Entry 1RAF (X-ray diffraction, 2.50 A resolution); this record covers chains B and D of the 4 polymer chains in the assembly.

# Chain B (and D)
Name: Aspartate carbamoyltransferase regulatory chain
Source organism: Escherichia coli
Notes: chain D of this document is another copy of the same molecule, construct and numbering; everything in this record applies to it too
UniProt: P0A7F3 (PYRI_ECOLI); residues 1-153 here = UniProt positions 1-153
Sequence (153 residues; row label = number of the first residue in the row):
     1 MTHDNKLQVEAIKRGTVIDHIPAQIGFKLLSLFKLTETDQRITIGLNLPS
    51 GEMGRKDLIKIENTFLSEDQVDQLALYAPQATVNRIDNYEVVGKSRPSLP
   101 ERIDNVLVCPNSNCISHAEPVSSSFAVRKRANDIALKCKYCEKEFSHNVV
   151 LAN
Curated features (UniProtKB/Swiss-Prot):
  - binding site (Zn(2+)): Cys109, Cys114, Cys138, Cys141
Bound ions: Zn2+: Cys109, Cys114, Cys138, Cys141
Small-molecule neighbours: CTP (cytidine-5'-triphosphate): Val9, Glu10, Ala11, Ile12, Val17, Asp19, His20, Lys60, Thr82, Asn84, Ile86, Tyr89, Val91, Lys94

# How chain B and chain D interact
Contacting residue pairs (51; chain B residue first):
  Met1(B) - Leu7(D)
  Thr2(B) - Leu7(D)
  Asp4(B) - Leu7(D)
  Asp4(B) - Gln8(D)
  Asp4(B) - Glu10(D)
  Asn5(B) - Gln8(D)  hydrogen bond (backbone-backbone)
  Asn5(B) - Glu10(D)
  Lys6(B) - Glu10(D)
  Lys6(B) - Ile12(D)
  Lys6(B) - Arg41(D)
  Lys6(B) - Thr43(D)
  Lys6(B) - Glu62(D)  salt bridge
  Leu7(B) - Arg41(D)
  Val9(B) - Glu10(D)
  Gln24(B) - Thr36(D)
  Gln24(B) - Thr38(D)  hydrogen bond (side chain-backbone)
  Phe27(B) - Phe27(D)  hydrophobic
  Phe27(B) - Leu30(D)  hydrophobic
  Phe27(B) - Ser31(D)
  Phe27(B) - Thr36(D)
  Leu30(B) - Phe27(D)  hydrophobic
  Ser31(B) - Phe27(D)
  Thr36(B) - Gln24(D)  hydrogen bond (backbone-side chain)
  Thr36(B) - Phe27(D)
  Thr38(B) - Asn47(D)  hydrogen bond (backbone-side chain)
  Asp39(B) - Asn47(D)
  Asp39(B) - Arg55(D)  salt bridge
  Gln40(B) - Leu46(D)
  Gln40(B) - Asn47(D)  hydrogen bond (backbone-side chain)
  Arg41(B) - Leu46(D)
  Arg41(B) - Asn47(D)
  Arg41(B) - Leu48(D)
  Arg41(B) - Pro49(D)  hydrogen bond (side chain-backbone)
  Ile42(B) - Gly45(D)
  Ile42(B) - Leu46(D)  hydrogen bond (backbone-backbone)
  Thr43(B) - Ile44(D)
  Ile44(B) - Thr43(D)
  Ile44(B) - Ile44(D)  hydrogen bond (backbone-backbone)
  Ile44(B) - Leu46(D)  hydrophobic
  Gly45(B) - Ile42(D)
  Leu46(B) - Thr36(D)
  Leu46(B) - Arg41(D)
  Leu46(B) - Ile42(D)  hydrogen bond (backbone-backbone)
  Leu46(B) - Ile44(D)  hydrophobic
  Asn47(B) - Thr38(D)  hydrogen bond (side chain-backbone)
  Asn47(B) - Asp39(D)
  Asn47(B) - Gln40(D)  hydrogen bond (side chain-backbone)
  Asn47(B) - Arg41(D)
  Leu48(B) - Arg41(D)
  Pro49(B) - Arg41(D)
  Arg55(B) - Asp39(D)  salt bridge
Interface residues without a listed pair, chain B (26 interface residues in all): Glu37
Interface residues without a listed pair, chain D (25 interface residues in all): Val9, Glu37

# Overview
26 residues of chain B face 25 of chain D across their interface; the contacts include 11 hydrogen bonds and 3
salt bridges. Polar contacts include Lys6(B)-Glu62(D), Asp39(B)-Arg55(D) and Gln24(B)-Thr38(D). Ligands of
chain B: CTP. UniProt lists 4 Zn2+-binding residues on chain B.
Chain B and chain D are both Aspartate carbamoyltransferase regulatory chain (Escherichia coli); the
structure, Crystal structure of ctp-ligated T state aspartate transcarbamoylase at 2.5 angstroms resolution:
implications for atcase mutants ..., was determined by X-ray diffraction, deposited together with 1RAA, 1RAB,
1RAC, 1RAD, 1RAE, 1RAG, 1RAH and 1RAI.
